5JRD - chains S and T of the 4 polymer chains in the assembly; structure by X-ray diffraction, 1.20 A resolution.

[Chain S (and T)]
Protein: Hydrogenase-1 small chain
Source organism: Escherichia coli O6:H1 (strain CFT073 / ATCC 700928 / UPEC)
Notes: EC 1.12.99.6; chain T of this document is another copy of the same molecule, construct and numbering; everything in this record applies to it too
UniProt: P69740 (MBHS_ECOL6); residues 1-327 here correspond to UniProt positions 46-372 (UniProt number = residue number + 45)
Chain sequence (335 residues; each row starts with the number of its first residue):
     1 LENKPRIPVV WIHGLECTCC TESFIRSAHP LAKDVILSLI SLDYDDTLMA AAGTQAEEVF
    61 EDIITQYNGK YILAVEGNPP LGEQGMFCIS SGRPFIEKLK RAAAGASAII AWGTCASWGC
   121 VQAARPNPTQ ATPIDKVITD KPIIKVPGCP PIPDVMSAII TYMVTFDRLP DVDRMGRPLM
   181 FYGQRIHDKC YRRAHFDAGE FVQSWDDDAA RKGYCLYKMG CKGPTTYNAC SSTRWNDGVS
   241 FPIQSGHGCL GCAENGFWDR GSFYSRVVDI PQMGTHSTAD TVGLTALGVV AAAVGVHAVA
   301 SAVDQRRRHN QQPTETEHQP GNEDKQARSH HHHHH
Unresolved in the structure: 1-3, 268-335
Differences from the reference sequence: expression tag (328-335)
Ion coordination: fe4-s3 cluster Fe: Cys-17, Cys-19, Cys-20, Glu-76, Cys-115, Cys-120, Cys-149; 4Fe-4S cluster Fe: His-187, Cys-190, Cys-215, Cys-221; 3Fe-4S cluster Fe: Cys-230, Cys-249, Cys-252
Ligand contacts:
  - 3Fe-4S cluster (F3S): Ile-186, Thr-226, Asn-228, Cys-230, Trp-235, Phe-241, Pro-242, Cys-249, Leu-250, Gly-251, Cys-252, Ala-253
  - fe4-s3 cluster (SF3): Glu-16, Cys-17, Thr-18, Cys-19, Cys-20, Thr-21, Glu-76, Gly-113, Thr-114, Cys-115, Cys-120, Gly-148, Cys-149, Pro-150
  - 4Fe-4S cluster (SF4): Ile-186, His-187, Cys-190, Arg-192, Arg-193, Phe-196, Cys-215, Leu-216, Tyr-217, Cys-221, Gly-223, Pro-224, Ile-243
UniProt features mapped onto this chain:
  - binding site ([4Fe-4S] cluster): Cys-17, Cys-20, Cys-115, Cys-149, His-187, Cys-190, Cys-215, Cys-221
  - binding site ([3Fe-4S] cluster): Cys-230, Cys-249, Cys-252

[How chain S and chain T interact]
Residue-residue contacts - 27 pairs, chain S then chain T:
  Gln-184(S) with Lys-212(T), hydrogen bond (side chain-backbone)
  His-187(S) with Ala-194(T)
  Asp-188(S) with Ala-194(T); His-195(T)
  Lys-189(S) with Tyr-191(T); His-195(T), hydrogen bond; Lys-212(T), hydrogen bond (side chain-backbone); Gly-213(T)
  Cys-190(S) with Cys-190(T); Tyr-191(T)
  Tyr-191(S) with Lys-189(T); Cys-190(T); Tyr-191(T), hydrophobic
  Arg-193(S) with Ala-194(T)
  Ala-194(S) with His-187(T); Asp-188(T); Arg-193(T)
  His-195(S) with Asp-188(T); Lys-189(T), hydrogen bond
  Asp-197(S) with Asp-197(T)
  Lys-212(S) with Gln-184(T), hydrogen bond (backbone-side chain); Lys-189(T), hydrogen bond (backbone-side chain)
  Gly-213(S) with Lys-189(T)
  Ser-232(S) with Tyr-191(T)
  Arg-234(S) with Arg-234(T); Gln-244(T)
  Gly-238(S) with Arg-234(T), hydrogen bond (backbone-side chain)
Also at the interface, not in a pair above, chain S (17 interface residues in all): Ser-231, Gln-244
Also at the interface, not in a pair above, chain T (16 interface residues in all): Ser-231, Ser-232

[Overview]
Chain S and chain T form an interface of 17 and 16 residues respectively, with 7 hydrogen bonds. Polar pairs
include Gln-184(S)/Lys-212(T), Lys-189(S)/His-195(T) and Lys-189(S)/Lys-212(T). Chain S binds 4Fe-4S cluster,
3Fe-4S cluster and fe4-s3 cluster.
Chain S and chain T are both Hydrogenase-1 small chain (Escherichia coli O6:H1 (strain CFT073 / ATCC 700928 /
UPEC)); the structure, E. coli Hydrogenase-1 variant P508A, was determined by X-ray diffraction.
